Entry 4HP1 (X-ray diffraction, 2.25 A resolution); this record covers chains B and C of the 3 polymer chains in the assembly.

== Chain B ==
Molecule: 12-nt DNA strand
Sequence (12 nucleotides; numbered 1 to 12; the number before each row is that of its first residue):
     1 GCCACCGGTGGC
Modified residues: 5CM (5-methyl-2'-deoxy-cytidine-5'-monophosphate) at position 6

== Chain C ==
Protein: LOC100036628 protein
From: Xenopus (Silurana) tropicalis
Reference sequence: A0JP82 (A0JP82_XENTR); residue numbers follow UniProt; this construct covers 58-111
Sequence (72 residues; row label = number of the first residue in the row):
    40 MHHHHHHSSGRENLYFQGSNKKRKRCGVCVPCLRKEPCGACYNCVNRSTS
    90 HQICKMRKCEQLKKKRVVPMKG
Unresolved in the structure: 40-58, 110-111
Construct notes: expression tag (40-57)
Ion coordination: Zn2+ site 1: Cys-65, Cys-68, Cys-71, Cys-98; Zn2+ site 2: Cys-77, Cys-80, Cys-83, Cys-93
What the authors report for this chain:
  - binding site for the 12-nt DNA strand: His-90
  - binding site for the 12-nt DNA strand (chain B): His-90
  - conformationally variable residues (order/disorder transition): Ser-89, Gln-91
  - mutagenesis - H90A: abolished binding to target gene promoters

== How chain B and chain C interact ==
Pairs across the interface (7; chain B residue first):
  5CM_6(B) with Gln-91(C), base contact
  DG7(B) with His-90(C), hydrogen bond to the base
  DG8(B) with His-90(C), hydrogen bond to the base
  DG10(B) with Lys-61(C), hydrogen bond to the base
  DG11(B) with Lys-60(C), phosphate contact; Lys-61(C), phosphate contact
  DC12(B) with Lys-63(C), phosphate contact
Also at the interface, not in a pair above, chain B (7 interface residues in all): DT9
Also at the interface, not in a pair above, chain C (6 interface residues in all): Tyr-81

== Summary ==
The interface between chain B and chain C involves 7 residues on one side and 6 on the other; the contacts
include 3 hydrogen bonds. Polar pairs include DG7(B)/His-90(C), DG8(B)/His-90(C) and DG10(B)/Lys-61(C). From
the paper: a binding site for the 12-nt DNA strand at His-90(C); H90A of chain C abolishes binding to target
gene promoters.
Here chain B is a 12-nt DNA strand and chain C is LOC100036628 protein (Xenopus (Silurana) tropicalis). Entry
4HP1 (Crystal structure of Tet3 in complex with a non-CpG dsDNA) was determined by X-ray diffraction together
with 4HP3 from the same study.
